PDB entry 1WYU | X-ray diffraction, 2.10 A resolution | chains A and B of the 4 polymer chains in the assembly

Chain A:
Name: glycine dehydrogenase (decarboxylating) subunit 1
Organism: Thermus thermophilus
Notes: EC 1.4.4.2
UniProtKB: Q5SKW8 (Q5SKW8_THET8); residue numbers follow UniProt; this construct covers 1-438
Sequence (438 residues; numbered 1 to 438; the number before each row is that of its first residue):
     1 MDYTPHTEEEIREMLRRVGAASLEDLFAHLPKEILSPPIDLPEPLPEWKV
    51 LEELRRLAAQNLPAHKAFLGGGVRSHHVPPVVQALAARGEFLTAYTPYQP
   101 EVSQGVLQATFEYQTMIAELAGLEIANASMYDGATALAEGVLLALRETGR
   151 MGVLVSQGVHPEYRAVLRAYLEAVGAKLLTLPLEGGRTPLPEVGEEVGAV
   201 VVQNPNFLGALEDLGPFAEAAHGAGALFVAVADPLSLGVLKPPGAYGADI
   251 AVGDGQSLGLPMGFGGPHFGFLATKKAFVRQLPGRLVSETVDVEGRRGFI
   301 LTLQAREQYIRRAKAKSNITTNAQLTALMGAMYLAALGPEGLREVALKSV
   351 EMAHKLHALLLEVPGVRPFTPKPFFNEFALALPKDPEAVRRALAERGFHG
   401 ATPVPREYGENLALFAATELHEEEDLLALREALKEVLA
Not modelled in the structure: 438

Chain B:
Name: glycine dehydrogenase subunit 2 (P-protein)
Organism: Thermus thermophilus
Notes: EC 1.4.4.2
UniProtKB: Q5SKW7 (Q5SKW7_THET8); residues 1-474 here = UniProt positions 1-474
Sequence (474 residues; numbered 1 to 474; the number before each row is that of its first residue):
     1 MSFPLIFERSRKGRRGLKLVKAVPKAEDLIPKEHLREVPPRLPEVDELTL
    51 VRHYTGLSRRQVGVDTTFYPLGSCTMKYNPKLHEEAARLFADLHPYQDPR
   101 TAQGALRLMWELGEYLKALTGMDAITLEPAAGAHGELTGILIIRAYHEDR
   151 GEGRTRRVVLVPDSAHGSNPATASMAGYQVREIPSGPEGEVDLEALKREL
   201 GPHVAALMLTNPNTLGLFERRILEISRLCKEAGVQLYYDGANLNAIMGWA
   251 RPGDMGFDVVHLNLHKTFTVPHGGGGPGSGPVGVKAHLAPYLPVPLVERG
   301 EEGFYLDFDRPKSIGRVRSFYGNFLALVRAWAYIRTLGLEGLKKAAALAV
   351 LNARYLKELLKEKGYRVPYDGPSMHEFVAQPPEGFRALDLAKGLLELGFH
   401 PPTVYFPLIVKEALMVEPTETEAKETLEAFAEAMGALLKKPKEWLENAPY
   451 STPVRRLDELRANKHPKLTYFDEG
Not modelled in the structure: 1
Covalent attachments: pyridoxal phosphate (PLP) linked to K266
Residues lining bound ligands: pyridoxal phosphate (PLP): S73, A131, G132, A133, E136, H166, S168, N169, T210, T214, D239, A241, N263, H265
UniProt features mapped onto this chain:
  - modified residue: K266 (N6-(pyridoxal phosphate)lysine)

Chain A / chain B interface:
Residue-residue contacts (405; chain A residue first):
  M1(A) - T336(B)  hydrogen bond (backbone-backbone)
  M1(A) - L337(B)
  D2(A) - K344(B)  salt bridge
  Y3(A) - Y78(B)  hydrophobic
  Y3(A) - P80(B)
  Y3(A) - L337(B)  hydrophobic
  Y3(A) - T421(B)
  T4(A) - K344(B)
  T4(A) - L348(B)
  T4(A) - E420(B)
  P5(A) - E420(B)
  P5(A) - T421(B)
  P5(A) - E422(B)
  P5(A) - A423(B)  hydrophobic
  H6(A) - L348(B)
  H6(A) - N352(B)  hydrogen bond
  H6(A) - E420(B)
  H6(A) - E422(B)
  E10(A) - K424(B)
  E13(A) - Y355(B)
  E13(A) - K424(B)  salt bridge
  M14(A) - L351(B)  hydrophobic
  M14(A) - N352(B)
  M14(A) - Y355(B)  hydrophobic
  M14(A) - K424(B)
  M14(A) - L427(B)  hydrophobic
  L15(A) - L351(B)  hydrophobic
  R17(A) - Y355(B)
  R17(A) - L359(B)
  R17(A) - E362(B)  salt bridge
  V18(A) - R354(B)
  V18(A) - Y355(B)
  L23(A) - A347(B)  hydrophobic
  E24(A) - W249(B)
  L26(A) - A347(B)
  L26(A) - R354(B)  hydrogen bond (backbone-side chain)
  F27(A) - A245(B)
  F27(A) - W249(B)
  F27(A) - A347(B)  hydrophobic
  F27(A) - M374(B)  hydrophobic
  H29(A) - R220(B)
  H29(A) - R354(B)
  H29(A) - P372(B)
  H29(A) - M374(B)
  L30(A) - F218(B)  hydrophobic
  L30(A) - A250(B)  hydrophobic
  P31(A) - F218(B)
  P31(A) - L223(B)  hydrophobic
  E33(A) - L223(B)
  I34(A) - F218(B)  hydrophobic
  I34(A) - W249(B)
  I34(A) - A250(B)  hydrophobic
  I34(A) - D254(B)
  L35(A) - W249(B)
  S36(A) - W249(B)
  P37(A) - W249(B)
  P37(A) - R251(B)
  P37(A) - D254(B)
  P38(A) - R251(B)
  I39(A) - A118(B)
  I39(A) - G248(B)
  I39(A) - R251(B)
  I39(A) - L339(B)
  D40(A) - A118(B)
  L41(A) - Y115(B)  hydrophobic
  L41(A) - A118(B)  hydrophobic
  L41(A) - L339(B)
  L41(A) - L342(B)  hydrophobic
  P42(A) - Y115(B)
  P42(A) - R335(B)
  P42(A) - G338(B)
  P44(A) - R335(B)
  P44(A) - T336(B)
  P44(A) - L337(B)
  L45(A) - R335(B)  hydrogen bond (backbone-backbone)
  L45(A) - T336(B)  hydrogen bond (backbone-backbone)
  E47(A) - L82(B)
  V50(A) - T336(B)
  L51(A) - L82(B)  hydrophobic
  E53(A) - W331(B)
  L54(A) - L89(B)  hydrophobic
  L54(A) - F90(B)
  L54(A) - L108(B)  hydrophobic
  L54(A) - W331(B)  hydrophobic
  L57(A) - G104(B)
  L57(A) - R107(B)
  L57(A) - W331(B)  hydrophobic
  A58(A) - L89(B)
  Q60(A) - Q103(B)
  Q60(A) - G104(B)
  N61(A) - F90(B)
  N61(A) - L93(B)
  N61(A) - T101(B)
  N61(A) - A102(B)
  N61(A) - Q103(B)  hydrogen bond (side chain-backbone)
  N61(A) - G104(B)  hydrogen bond (side chain-backbone)
  N61(A) - A105(B)  hydrogen bond (side chain-backbone)
  L62(A) - Q97(B)  hydrogen bond (backbone-side chain)
  L62(A) - T101(B)  hydrogen bond (backbone-backbone)
  P63(A) - D92(B)
  A64(A) - D92(B)  hydrogen bond (backbone-backbone)
  A64(A) - H94(B)
  A64(A) - Q97(B)
  L69(A) - H94(B)
  L69(A) - Y96(B)
  L69(A) - Q97(B)
  G70(A) - H94(B)
  G70(A) - Y96(B)
  G71(A) - Y96(B)
  V73(A) - H94(B)  hydrogen bond (backbone-side chain)
  V73(A) - F320(B)  hydrophobic
  H77(A) - L19(B)
  P79(A) - L17(B)  hydrophobic
  V81(A) - E47(B)
  V81(A) - V51(B)  hydrophobic
  L85(A) - L50(B)  hydrophobic
  L85(A) - Y54(B)  hydrophobic
  L85(A) - T55(B)
  R88(A) - T55(B)
  R88(A) - S58(B)  hydrogen bond
  R88(A) - R59(B)
  G89(A) - D65(B)
  E90(A) - S58(B)
  E90(A) - Q61(B)
  E90(A) - V62(B)
  F91(A) - Y54(B)
  F91(A) - L57(B)  hydrophobic
  F91(A) - S58(B)
  F91(A) - G273(B)
  F91(A) - G274(B)
  L92(A) - E84(B)
  L92(A) - P271(B)
  L92(A) - H272(B)
  L92(A) - G273(B)  hydrogen bond (backbone-backbone)
  T93(A) - G63(B)
  T93(A) - V64(B)  hydrogen bond (side chain-backbone)
  T93(A) - D65(B)  hydrogen bond (side chain-backbone)
  T93(A) - M76(B)
  T93(A) - N79(B)
  A94(A) - Q61(B)
  A94(A) - V62(B)
  A94(A) - G63(B)
  A94(A) - H272(B)
  A94(A) - G273(B)  hydrogen bond (backbone-backbone)
  A94(A) - G274(B)  hydrogen bond (backbone-backbone)
  Y95(A) - L71(B)  hydrophobic
  Y95(A) - C74(B)  hydrogen bond
  Y95(A) - M76(B)  hydrophobic
  Y95(A) - H272(B)
  Y95(A) - G274(B)
  Y95(A) - G275(B)
  T96(A) - G274(B)
  T96(A) - G275(B)
  P97(A) - G274(B)
  Q99(A) - K392(B)  hydrogen bond
  Q99(A) - L395(B)
  Q99(A) - H400(B)
  Q99(A) - P401(B)
  P100(A) - L457(B)  hydrophobic
  E101(A) - K392(B)  salt bridge
  E101(A) - L395(B)
  E101(A) - P449(B)
  E101(A) - T452(B)
  E101(A) - P453(B)
  E101(A) - V454(B)
  E101(A) - R455(B)
  E101(A) - R456(B)
  V102(A) - R60(B)
  V102(A) - Q61(B)
  V102(A) - V62(B)  hydrogen bond (backbone-backbone)
  V102(A) - L395(B)  hydrophobic
  V102(A) - T452(B)
  S103(A) - Q61(B)
  Q104(A) - R60(B)  hydrogen bond (backbone-backbone)
  Q104(A) - L457(B)
  G105(A) - L57(B)
  G105(A) - R60(B)  hydrogen bond (backbone-backbone)
  G105(A) - Q61(B)
  V106(A) - Q61(B)  hydrogen bond (backbone-side chain)
  V106(A) - G274(B)
  Q108(A) - F3(B)
  Q108(A) - P4(B)  hydrogen bond (side chain-backbone)
  Q108(A) - L5(B)
  Q108(A) - H53(B)
  Q108(A) - L57(B)
  A109(A) - L57(B)  hydrophobic
  F111(A) - L5(B)  hydrophobic
  F111(A) - K467(B)
  F111(A) - L468(B)
  F111(A) - T469(B)
  F111(A) - Y470(B)
  E112(A) - L5(B)
  E112(A) - I6(B)  hydrogen bond (side chain-backbone)
  E112(A) - F7(B)
  E112(A) - H53(B)  salt bridge
  E112(A) - L57(B)
  Q114(A) - L468(B)  hydrogen bond (side chain-backbone)
  T115(A) - F7(B)
  T115(A) - T469(B)
  T115(A) - Y470(B)  hydrogen bond (side chain-backbone)
  T115(A) - F471(B)
  M116(A) - F7(B)  hydrophobic
  M116(A) - P43(B)
  M116(A) - Y54(B)
  E119(A) - R36(B)  hydrogen bond (backbone-side chain)
  E119(A) - P40(B)
  E119(A) - R41(B)  salt bridge
  E119(A) - F471(B)
  L120(A) - R36(B)  hydrogen bond (backbone-side chain)
  E124(A) - T469(B)
  E124(A) - E473(B)
  E124(A) - G474(B)
  I125(A) - L468(B)  hydrophobic
  Y131(A) - A130(B)  hydrophobic
  Y131(A) - A131(B)  hydrophobic
  Y131(A) - A133(B)
  Y131(A) - H134(B)
  D132(A) - R318(B)  salt bridge
  D132(A) - S319(B)  hydrogen bond (side chain-backbone)
  A134(A) - S319(B)
  T135(A) - H134(B)
  T135(A) - V317(B)
  T135(A) - R318(B)
  E139(A) - M175(B)
  H160(A) - Y96(B)  hydrogen bond
  E162(A) - Y96(B)  hydrogen bond
  E162(A) - R316(B)  salt bridge
  E162(A) - S319(B)
  E162(A) - F320(B)  hydrogen bond (side chain-backbone)
  Y163(A) - S319(B)
  V166(A) - R316(B)
  V166(A) - V317(B)
  V166(A) - R318(B)
  A169(A) - R316(B)
  Y170(A) - H134(B)  hydrogen bond
  Y170(A) - L137(B)
  Y170(A) - M175(B)  hydrophobic
  Y170(A) - V317(B)
  E172(A) - R144(B)
  A173(A) - R144(B)  hydrogen bond (backbone-side chain)
  A173(A) - M175(B)
  A173(A) - A176(B)
  A173(A) - G177(B)  hydrogen bond (backbone-backbone)
  V174(A) - M175(B)
  L211(A) - H34(B)
  E212(A) - H34(B)
  L237(A) - R36(B)  hydrogen bond (backbone-side chain)
  V239(A) - I30(B)  hydrophobic
  V239(A) - L35(B)
  V239(A) - R36(B)  hydrogen bond (backbone-backbone)
  L240(A) - I30(B)  hydrophobic
  L240(A) - H34(B)
  L240(A) - R36(B)
  K241(A) - H34(B)  hydrogen bond (backbone-backbone)
  K241(A) - L35(B)
  K241(A) - R36(B)
  P242(A) - R36(B)
  Y246(A) - E33(B)
  Y246(A) - H34(B)
  P261(A) - A91(B)  hydrophobic
  M262(A) - A91(B)  hydrogen bond (backbone-backbone)
  M262(A) - L93(B)
  M262(A) - H94(B)
  G263(A) - F90(B)
  G263(A) - A91(B)  hydrogen bond (backbone-backbone)
  G263(A) - L93(B)
  G263(A) - F324(B)
  G263(A) - L325(B)
  F264(A) - L93(B)  hydrogen bond (backbone-backbone)
  F264(A) - H94(B)
  F264(A) - P95(B)  hydrophobic
  F264(A) - L106(B)  hydrophobic
  F264(A) - Y321(B)  hydrophobic
  F264(A) - F324(B)  hydrophobic
  G265(A) - P95(B)
  G265(A) - R318(B)
  G265(A) - F320(B)
  G265(A) - G322(B)
  G266(A) - G322(B)
  G266(A) - N323(B)
  G266(A) - F324(B)  hydrogen bond (backbone-backbone)
  G266(A) - L325(B)  hydrogen bond (backbone-backbone)
  P267(A) - P277(B)  hydrophobic
  P267(A) - N323(B)
  P267(A) - L325(B)
  K276(A) - P466(B)  hydrogen bond (side chain-backbone)
  K276(A) - L468(B)
  K276(A) - E473(B)
  K276(A) - G474(B)
  R285(A) - G275(B)  hydrogen bond (side chain-backbone)
  L286(A) - L468(B)  hydrophobic
  V287(A) - L468(B)
  S288(A) - A462(B)
  S288(A) - P466(B)
  S288(A) - K467(B)  hydrogen bond (side chain-backbone)
  S288(A) - L468(B)
  E289(A) - K467(B)  salt bridge
  T290(A) - L457(B)
  T290(A) - D458(B)  hydrogen bond (side chain-backbone)
  T290(A) - R461(B)
  V291(A) - L457(B)
  V291(A) - D458(B)  hydrogen bond (backbone-backbone)
  V291(A) - R461(B)
  D292(A) - V454(B)
  D292(A) - R455(B)  hydrogen bond (side chain-backbone)
  D292(A) - R456(B)
  D292(A) - L457(B)
  V293(A) - R455(B)
  V293(A) - R456(B)  hydrogen bond (backbone-backbone)
  E294(A) - R455(B)  salt bridge
  R296(A) - R455(B)
  R297(A) - F3(B)  hydrogen bond (side chain-backbone)
  R297(A) - P4(B)
  R297(A) - L5(B)
  R297(A) - E8(B)  salt bridge
  R297(A) - V454(B)
  G298(A) - L457(B)
  F299(A) - L5(B)  hydrophobic
  F299(A) - L457(B)
  I300(A) - L457(B)  hydrophobic
  I300(A) - E459(B)
  I300(A) - A462(B)  hydrophobic
  T302(A) - A462(B)  hydrogen bond (side chain-backbone)
  T302(A) - N463(B)  hydrogen bond
  L303(A) - N463(B)  hydrogen bond (backbone-side chain)
  Q308(A) - H166(B)
  Q308(A) - G167(B)  hydrogen bond (side chain-backbone)
  Q308(A) - S168(B)  hydrogen bond (side chain-backbone)
  Y309(A) - Y405(B)  hydrogen bond (side chain-backbone)
  Y309(A) - L408(B)  hydrophobic
  R312(A) - A165(B)  hydrogen bond (side chain-backbone)
  R312(A) - H166(B)
  R312(A) - G167(B)
  R312(A) - P170(B)
  R312(A) - A171(B)
  R312(A) - E182(B)  salt bridge
  R312(A) - L408(B)
  A313(A) - P170(B)
  A313(A) - S174(B)  hydrogen bond (backbone-side chain)
  A313(A) - V180(B)  hydrophobic
  S317(A) - M175(B)
  N318(A) - A133(B)  hydrogen bond (side chain-backbone)
  N318(A) - S168(B)
  N318(A) - A171(B)
  N318(A) - T172(B)  hydrogen bond
  N318(A) - M175(B)  hydrogen bond (backbone-side chain)
  T320(A) - H166(B)
  T320(A) - S168(B)
  T321(A) - H265(B)  hydrogen bond
  T321(A) - G275(B)
  T321(A) - G276(B)
  N322(A) - G275(B)  hydrogen bond (backbone-backbone)
  N322(A) - G276(B)
  N322(A) - P277(B)
  A323(A) - G276(B)
  A323(A) - P277(B)  hydrophobic
  Q324(A) - G273(B)
  Q324(A) - G274(B)
  Q324(A) - G275(B)
  Q324(A) - G276(B)
  L325(A) - G273(B)  hydrogen bond (backbone-backbone)
  L325(A) - G276(B)  hydrogen bond (backbone-backbone)
  L325(A) - P277(B)
  A331(A) - Y54(B)
  M332(A) - L50(B)
  M332(A) - Y54(B)  hydrophobic
  A335(A) - P43(B)  hydrophobic
  A335(A) - V45(B)
  A335(A) - L50(B)  hydrophobic
  A336(A) - G16(B)
  A336(A) - L17(B)  hydrogen bond (backbone-backbone)
  A336(A) - L50(B)
  L337(A) - L17(B)  hydrophobic
  G338(A) - P43(B)
  P339(A) - P40(B)
  P339(A) - L42(B)
  P339(A) - P43(B)
  P339(A) - E44(B)
  E340(A) - R15(B)
  G341(A) - R15(B)
  R343(A) - K25(B)
  R343(A) - A26(B)
  E344(A) - R15(B)  salt bridge
  E344(A) - V20(B)
  E344(A) - V23(B)
  V345(A) - V20(B)
  L347(A) - P24(B)
  L347(A) - A26(B)  hydrophobic
  K348(A) - V20(B)
  K348(A) - A22(B)  hydrogen bond (side chain-backbone)
  V350(A) - L29(B)  hydrophobic
  E351(A) - P24(B)
  H354(A) - L29(B)
  P373(A) - P31(B)
  F375(A) - I30(B)  hydrophobic
  R390(A) - Y96(B)  hydrogen bond (side chain-backbone)
  R390(A) - D98(B)
  R390(A) - P99(B)
  R391(A) - D98(B)  salt bridge
  R391(A) - R100(B)
  A394(A) - D98(B)
  A394(A) - T101(B)
  H399(A) - Q97(B)
  H399(A) - T101(B)
  T402(A) - Y96(B)
Other interface residues (no listed pair), chain A (180 interface residues in all): I11, E43, R55, H65, R74, A118, G122, A165, D213, V279, Q304, A315, I319, T326, L334, L342, E395
Other interface residues (no listed pair), chain B (197 interface residues in all): P39, T66, Y69, H83, E85, A86, M109, L119, L141, P162, D163, I246, M255, G278, A326, V328, A332, Y333, I334, A346, V350, E358, A391, V404, F406, E425, D472

Overview:
The interface between chain A and chain B involves 180 residues on one side and 197 on the other, with 71
hydrogen bonds and 14 salt bridges. Among the polar pairs are D2(A)-K344(B), E13(A)-K424(B) and
R17(A)-E362(B). Covalently linked pyridoxal phosphate: at K266(B).
Here chain A is glycine dehydrogenase (decarboxylating) subunit 1 and chain B is glycine dehydrogenase subunit
2 (P-protein), both from Thermus thermophilus. Entry 1WYU (Crystal structure of glycine decarboxylase
(P-protein) of the glycine cleavage system, in holo form) was determined by X-ray diffraction (same
publication as 1WYT and 1WYV).
